PDB entry 8ID4 | electron microscopy, 3.10 A resolution | chains B and S of the 5 polymer chains in the assembly

Chain B:
Molecule: Guanine nucleotide-binding protein G(I)/G(S)/G(T) subunit beta-1
From: Homo sapiens
UniProt: P62873 (GBB1_HUMAN); numbering as in UniProt (aligned over 2-340)
Chain sequence (339 residues; numbered 2 to 340; the number before each row is that of its first residue):
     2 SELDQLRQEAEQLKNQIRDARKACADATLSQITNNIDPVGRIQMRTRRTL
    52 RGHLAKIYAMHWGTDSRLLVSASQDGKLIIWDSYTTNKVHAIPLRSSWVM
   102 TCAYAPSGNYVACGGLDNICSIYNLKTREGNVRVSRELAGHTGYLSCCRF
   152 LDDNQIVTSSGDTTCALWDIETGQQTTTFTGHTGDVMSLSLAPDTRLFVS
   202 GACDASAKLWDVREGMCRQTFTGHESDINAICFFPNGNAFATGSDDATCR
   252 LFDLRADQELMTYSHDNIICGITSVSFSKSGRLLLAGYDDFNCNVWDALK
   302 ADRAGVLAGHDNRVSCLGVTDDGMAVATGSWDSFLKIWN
Curated features (UniProtKB/Swiss-Prot):
  - modified residue: Ser2 (N-acetylserine), His266 (Phosphohistidine)
  - natural variant: Leu30 (L30F: In MRD42; uncertain significance), Arg52 (R52G: In MRD42), Gly64 (G64V: In MRD42), Asp76 (D76E: In MRD42; D76G: In MRD42), Gly77 (G77S: In MRD42), Lys78 (K78R: In MRD42), Ile80 (I80N: In MRD42; I80T: In MRD42), His91 (H91R: In MRD42; uncertain significance), Ala92 (A92T: In MRD42), Pro94 (P94S: In MRD42), Leu95 (L95P: In MRD42), Arg96 (R96L: In MRD42), 5 further natural variant entries in UniProt

Chain S:
Molecule: scFv16
From: Homo sapiens
Notes: antibody fragment or engineered binder
Chain sequence (285 residues; each row starts with the number of its first residue; numbers below 1 keep their minus sign (Met-36 is residue -36)):
   -36 MLLVNQSHQGFNKEHTSKMVSAIVLYVLLAAAAHSAFAVQLVESGGGLVQ
    14 PGGSRKLSCSASGFAFSSFGMHWVRQAPEKGLEWVAYISSGSGTIYYADT
    64 VKGRFTISRDDPKNTLFLQMTSLRSEDTAMYYCVRSIYYYGSSPFDFWGQ
   114 GTTLTVSAGGGGSGGGGSGGGGSADIVMTQATSSVPVTPGESVSISCRSS
   164 KSLLHSNGNTYLYWFLQRPGQSPQLLIYRMSNLASGVPDRFSGSGSGTAF
   214 TLTISRLEAEDVGVYYCMQHLEYPLTFGAGTKLEL
Unresolved in the structure: -36 to 1, 121-137
Disulfides: Cys160-Cys230

Chain B / chain S interface:
Pairs across the interface (15; chain B residue first):
  Asp66(B) - Tyr103(S)
  Arg68(B) - Tyr103(S)
  Leu69(B) - Tyr103(S)  hydrophobic
  Asp83(B) - Tyr103(S)
  Val90(B) - Tyr102(S)  hydrophobic
  Arg129(B) - Val2(S)
  Arg129(B) - Arg98(S)  hydrogen bond (backbone-side chain)
  Arg129(B) - Asp109(S)  salt bridge
  Arg129(B) - Phe110(S)
  Glu130(B) - Gly26(S)
  Glu130(B) - Phe27(S)
  Glu130(B) - Ala28(S)  hydrogen bond (backbone-backbone)
  Glu130(B) - Phe32(S)
  Gly131(B) - Ser31(S)
  Gly131(B) - Phe32(S)
Interface residues without a listed pair, chain B (10 interface residues in all): His91, Asn132
Interface residues without a listed pair, chain S (12 interface residues in all): Ile100

In short:
The interface between chain B and chain S involves 10 residues on one side and 12 on the other, with 2
hydrogen bonds and 1 salt bridge. Among the polar pairs are Arg129(B)-Asp109(S), Arg129(B)-Arg98(S) and
Glu130(B)-Ala28(S).
Here chain B is Guanine nucleotide-binding protein G(I)/G(S)/G(T) subunit beta-1 and chain S is scFv16, both
from Homo sapiens. Entry 8ID4 (Cryo-EM structure of the linoleic acid bound GPR120-Gi complex) was determined
by electron microscopy together with 8ID3, 8ID6, 8ID8, 8ID9 and 8G59 from the same study.
